Entry 4AX6 (X-ray diffraction, 2.30 A resolution); this record covers chain A.

== Chain A ==
Name: Exoglucanase 2
Source organism: Trichoderma reesei
Notes: EC 3.2.1.91; fragment: catalytic domain, residues 109-471
UniProt: P07987 (GUX2_HYPJE); residues 85-447 here correspond to UniProt positions 109-471 (UniProt number = residue number + 24)
Amino-acid sequence (363 residues; numbered 85 to 447; the number before each row is that of its first residue):
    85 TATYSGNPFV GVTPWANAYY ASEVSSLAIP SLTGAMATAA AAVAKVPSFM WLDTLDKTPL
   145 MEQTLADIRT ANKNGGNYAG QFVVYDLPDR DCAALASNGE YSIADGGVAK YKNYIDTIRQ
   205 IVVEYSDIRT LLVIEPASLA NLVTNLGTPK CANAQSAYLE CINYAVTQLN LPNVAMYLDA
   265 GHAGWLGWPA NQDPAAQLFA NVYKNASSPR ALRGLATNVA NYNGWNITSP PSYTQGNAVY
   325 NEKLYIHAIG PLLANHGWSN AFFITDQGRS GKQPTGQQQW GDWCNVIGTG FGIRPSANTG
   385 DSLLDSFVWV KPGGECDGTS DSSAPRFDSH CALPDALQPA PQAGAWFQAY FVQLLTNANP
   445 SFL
Cystine bridges: C176-C235, C368-C415
Covalent attachments: glycan linked to T87, T97, S106, S109, S110, S115, T122, N289, N310
Sequence notes: engineered mutation A221 (Asp245 in P07987)
Small-molecule neighbours: beta-D-glucopyranose / UWU: W135, D137, Y169, R174, D175, A177, A178, S181, P220, A221, H266, G268, W269, V303, A304, N305, R353, W364, G365, W367, K395, P396, E399, C400, D401, A427, G428
UniProt features mapped onto this chain:
  - site: D175 (Transition state stabilizer that also modulates the pKa of Asp-245 and may act as a proton acceptor through a water chain)
  - glycosylation: T87 (O-linked (Man...) threonine), T97 (O-linked (Man...) threonine), S106 (O-linked (Man...) serine), S109 (O-linked (Man...) serine), S110 (O-linked (Man...) serine), S115 (O-linked (Man...) serine), T122 (O-linked (Man...) threonine), N289 (N-linked (GlcNAc) asparagine), N310 (N-linked (GlcNAc...) (high mannose) asparagine)

== In short ==
Ligands of chain A: beta-D-glucopyranose / UWU. Covalently linked N-acetylglucosamine: at N289 and N310.
Covalently linked compound MAN: at T87, T97, S106, S109, S110 and S115 and 1 more.
Chain A is Exoglucanase 2 (Trichoderma reesei); the structure, Hypocrea jecorina CEL6A D221A mutant soaked
with 6-chloro-4- phenylumbelliferyl-beta-cellobioside, was determined by X-ray diffraction.
